8G57 - chains E and I of the 11 polymer chains in the assembly; structure by electron microscopy, 3.07 A resolution.

# Chain E
Name: Histone H3
From: Xenopus laevis
UniProt: A0A310TTQ1 (A0A310TTQ1_XENLA); residues 3-134 here correspond to UniProt positions 4-135 (UniProt number = residue number + 1)
Sequence (132 residues; each row starts with the number of its first residue):
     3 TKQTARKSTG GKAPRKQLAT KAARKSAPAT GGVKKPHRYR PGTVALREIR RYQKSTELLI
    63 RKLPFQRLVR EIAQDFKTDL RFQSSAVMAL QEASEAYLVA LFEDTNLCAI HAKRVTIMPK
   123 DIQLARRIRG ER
Disordered / not traced: 3-35
Reported in the primary citation:
  - binding site for DNA strand 1 (chain I): Lys-4
  - mutagenesis - K4E: decreased catalytic activity on H3 K9

# Chain I
Molecule: DNA strand 1
Sequence (150 nucleotides; row label = number of the first residue in the row):
    22 TGCACAGGAT GTATATATCT GACACGTGCC TGGAGACTAG GGAGTAATCC CCTTGGCGGT
    82 TAAAACGCGG GGGACAGCGC GTACGTGCGT TTAAGCGGTG CTAGAGCTGT CTACGACCAA
   142 TTGAGCGGCC TCGGCACCGG GATTCTCGAT

# Chain E / chain I interface
Pairs across the interface (18; chain E residue first):
  Arg-40(E) with DG90(I), base contact
  Tyr-41(E) with DT167(I), sugar contact
  Arg-42(E) with DG93(I), salt bridge to the phosphate; DC168(I), phosphate contact
  Thr-45(E) with DC168(I), phosphate contact
  Arg-63(E) with DA85(I), salt bridge to the phosphate
  Arg-72(E) with DT75(I), salt bridge to the phosphate
  Arg-83(E) with DT74(I), hydrogen bond to the sugar; DT75(I), phosphate contact
  Phe-84(E) with DT74(I), phosphate contact; DT75(I), hydrogen bond to the phosphate
  Gln-85(E) with DT74(I), phosphate contact
  Ser-86(E) with DT74(I), phosphate contact
  Arg-116(E) with DA95(I), phosphate contact; DC96(I), phosphate contact
  Val-117(E) with DA95(I), phosphate contact
  Thr-118(E) with DA95(I), hydrogen bond to the phosphate
  Met-120(E) with DC96(I), phosphate contact
Also at the interface, not in a pair above, chain E (18 interface residues in all): His-39, Pro-43, Arg-52, Lys-115
Also at the interface, not in a pair above, chain I (12 interface residues in all): DA84, DG94, DG169

# Overview
18 residues of chain E and 12 residues of chain I are in contact, with 3 hydrogen bonds and 3 salt bridges.
Polar pairs include Arg-83(E)/DT74(I), Phe-84(E)/DT75(I) and Thr-118(E)/DA95(I). The paper reports a binding
site for DNA strand 1 (chain I) at Lys-4(E); K4E of chain E reduces catalytic activity on H3 K9.
Here chain E is Histone H3 (Xenopus laevis) and chain I is DNA strand 1. Entry 8G57 (Structure of
nucleosome-bound Sirtuin 6 deacetylase) was determined by electron microscopy.
